8JP5 - chains A and E of the 8 polymer chains in the assembly; structure by electron microscopy, 2.59 A resolution.

# Chain A (and E)
Molecule: Protein ERGIC-53
Source organism: Homo sapiens
Notes: chain E of this document is another copy of the same molecule, construct and numbering; everything in this record applies to it too
UniProt: P49257 (LMAN1_HUMAN); residues 1-510 here = UniProt positions 1-510
Chain sequence (522 residues; numbered 1 to 522; the number before each row is that of its first residue):
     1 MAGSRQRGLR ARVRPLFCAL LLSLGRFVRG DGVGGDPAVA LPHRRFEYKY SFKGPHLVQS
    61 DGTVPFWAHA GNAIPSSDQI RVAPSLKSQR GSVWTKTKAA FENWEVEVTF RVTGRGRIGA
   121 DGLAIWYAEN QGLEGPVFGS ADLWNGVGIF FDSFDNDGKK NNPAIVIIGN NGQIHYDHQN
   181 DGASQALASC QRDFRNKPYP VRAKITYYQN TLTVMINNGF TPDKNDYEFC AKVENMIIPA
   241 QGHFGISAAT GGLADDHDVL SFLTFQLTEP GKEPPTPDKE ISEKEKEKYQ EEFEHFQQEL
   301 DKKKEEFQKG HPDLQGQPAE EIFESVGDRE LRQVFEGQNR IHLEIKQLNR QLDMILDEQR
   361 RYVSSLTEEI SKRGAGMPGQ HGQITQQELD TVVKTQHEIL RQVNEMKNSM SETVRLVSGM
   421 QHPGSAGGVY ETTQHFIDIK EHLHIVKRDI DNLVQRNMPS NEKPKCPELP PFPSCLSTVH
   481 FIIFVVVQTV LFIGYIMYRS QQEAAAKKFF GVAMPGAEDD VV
Not modelled in the structure: 1-41, 368-522
Construct notes: expression tag (511-522)
Disulfides: C190-C230
Ion coordination: Ca2+ site 1: D152, F154, N156, D181; Ca2+ site 2: D155, D157, N161, N162, D181
Swiss-Prot annotation at these positions:
  - region: R499 to F510 (Mediates interaction with RAB3GAP1, RAB3GAP2 and UBXN6)
  - motif: F509, F510 (ER export motif)
  - binding site (a carbohydrate): S88, D121, N156, H178, G251 to L253
  - binding site (Ca(2+)): D152, F154, N156, D181
  - site: Q501 (Required for ER export)
  - modified residue: S425 (Phosphoserine)
  - natural variant: W67 (W67S: In F5F8D1)
From the paper describing this entry:
  - self-association interface (contacts with another copy of this molecule); pairs are residue here / residue on that copy: Q191-E228
  - conformationally variable residues (domain motion): Q191

# Chain A / chain E interface
Contacting residue pairs (8):
  K159(A) - T221(E)
  C190(A) - E228(E)
  Q191(A) - E228(E)  hydrogen bond (backbone-side chain)
  R192(A) - R192(E)
  T221(A) - K159(E)
  E228(A) - C190(E)
  E228(A) - Q191(E)  hydrogen bond (side chain-backbone)
  F229(A) - F229(E)  hydrophobic
Other interface residues (no listed pair), chain A (10 interface residues in all): K160, F220, L331
Other interface residues (no listed pair), chain E (10 interface residues in all): K160, F220, L331

# In short
Chain A and chain E each contribute 10 residues to their interface, with 2 hydrogen bonds. The hydrogen-bonded
pair is Q191(A)-E228(E). Curated annotation (UniProt) lists 7 carbohydrate-binding residues and 4 Ca2+-binding
residues on chain A. From the paper: conformational variability at Q191(A); a self-association interface
involving Q191(A) and E228(A).
Chain A and chain E are both Protein ERGIC-53 (Homo sapiens); the structure, Cryo-EM structures of the head
region of full-length ERGIC-53 with MCFD2 (form B), was determined by electron microscopy (same publication as
8JP4, 8JP6, 8JP7, 8JP8, 8JP9 and 8JPG).
